Entry 8XMI (electron microscopy, 3.00 A resolution); this record covers chains A and B of the 12 polymer chains in the assembly.

# Chain A (and B)
Protein: Ktr system potassium uptake protein A
From: Bacillus subtilis
Notes: chain B of this document is another copy of the same molecule, construct and numbering; everything in this record applies to it too
UniProt: O32080 (KTRA_BACSU); numbering as in UniProt (aligned over 1-222)
Amino-acid sequence (222 residues; row label = number of the first residue in the row):
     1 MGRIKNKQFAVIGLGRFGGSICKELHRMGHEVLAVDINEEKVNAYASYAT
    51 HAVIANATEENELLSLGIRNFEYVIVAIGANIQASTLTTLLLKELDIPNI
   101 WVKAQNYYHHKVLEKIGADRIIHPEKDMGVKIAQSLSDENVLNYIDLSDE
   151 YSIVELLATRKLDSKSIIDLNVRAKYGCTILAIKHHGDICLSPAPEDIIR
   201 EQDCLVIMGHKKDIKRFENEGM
Unresolved in the structure: 1-6, 222
Bound ions: Na+: E125 (together with ATP) (shared with E125(B) of chain B)
Small-molecule neighbours: ATP (adenosine-5'-triphosphate): I12, G13, L14, G15, R16, F17, G18, D36, I37, N38, K41, A55, N56, A57, T58, A77, I78, G79, A80, N81, A84, K103, E125
Curated features (UniProtKB/Swiss-Prot):
  - binding site (NAD(+)): R16, D36 to N38, N56, A57, I78 to A80, K103 to Q105, H109, E125
Reported in the primary citation:
  - Na+ coordination: E125
  - mutagenesis - E125Q: abolished stability in response to Na+
  - mutagenesis - E125Q: abolished stability in response to Ca2+
  - mutagenesis - E125Q: decreased binding to Ktr system potassium uptake protein B

# How chain A and chain B interact
Pairs across the interface - 90 pairs, chain A then chain B:
  K7(A) - E139(B)
  F9(A) - L136(B)
  R16(A) - G79(B)  hydrogen bond (side chain-backbone)
  R16(A) - K103(B)
  R16(A) - Q105(B)
  R16(A) - E125(B)  salt bridge
  F17(A) - E125(B)
  F17(A) - M128(B)
  F17(A) - G129(B)
  S20(A) - K126(B)  hydrogen bond (side chain-backbone)
  S20(A) - G129(B)
  S20(A) - V130(B)
  I21(A) - G129(B)
  I21(A) - A133(B)  hydrophobic
  I21(A) - L136(B)  hydrophobic
  E24(A) - V130(B)
  E24(A) - A133(B)
  E24(A) - Q134(B)  hydrogen bond
  L25(A) - A133(B)
  L25(A) - L136(B)  hydrophobic
  R27(A) - Q134(B)
  M28(A) - Q134(B)
  M28(A) - S137(B)
  H30(A) - S137(B)  hydrogen bond
  Y73(A) - L136(B)  hydrophobic
  Y73(A) - E139(B)
  I75(A) - L136(B)  hydrophobic
  G79(A) - R16(B)  hydrogen bond (backbone-side chain)
  W101(A) - I132(B)  hydrophobic
  W101(A) - S135(B)
  W101(A) - L136(B)  hydrophobic
  K103(A) - R16(B)
  Q105(A) - R16(B)
  R120(A) - I132(B)
  R120(A) - S135(B)
  P124(A) - M128(B)
  E125(A) - R16(B)  salt bridge
  E125(A) - F17(B)
  E125(A) - E125(B)
  K126(A) - S20(B)  hydrogen bond (backbone-side chain)
  M128(A) - F17(B)
  M128(A) - I122(B)  hydrophobic
  M128(A) - P124(B)
  M128(A) - D127(B)
  M128(A) - M128(B)  hydrophobic
  G129(A) - F17(B)
  G129(A) - S20(B)
  G129(A) - I21(B)
  V130(A) - S20(B)
  V130(A) - E24(B)
  K131(A) - K131(B)
  I132(A) - I21(B)  hydrophobic
  I132(A) - W101(B)  hydrophobic
  I132(A) - R120(B)
  I132(A) - I122(B)  hydrophobic
  A133(A) - E24(B)
  A133(A) - L25(B)
  Q134(A) - E24(B)  hydrogen bond
  Q134(A) - M28(B)
  S135(A) - W101(B)
  S135(A) - R120(B)
  L136(A) - F9(B)
  L136(A) - Y73(B)  hydrophobic
  L136(A) - I75(B)  hydrophobic
  L136(A) - W101(B)  hydrophobic
  S137(A) - K7(B)
  S137(A) - M28(B)
  S137(A) - H30(B)  hydrogen bond
  E139(A) - K7(B)  salt bridge
  N143(A) - I145(B)
  I145(A) - N143(B)
  I145(A) - I145(B)  hydrophobic
  L147(A) - E155(B)
  L147(A) - V206(B)  hydrophobic
  S148(A) - K184(B)
  S148(A) - I189(B)
  Y151(A) - I189(B)  hydrophobic
  Y151(A) - L191(B)  hydrophobic
  E155(A) - L147(B)
  L181(A) - I153(B)  hydrophobic
  L181(A) - L181(B)  hydrophobic
  L181(A) - M208(B)  hydrophobic
  K184(A) - S148(B)
  I189(A) - Y151(B)  hydrophobic
  L191(A) - Y151(B)  hydrophobic
  L191(A) - M208(B)  hydrophobic
  L191(A) - G209(B)
  M208(A) - L181(B)  hydrophobic
  M208(A) - L191(B)  hydrophobic
  G209(A) - L191(B)
Also at the interface, not in a pair above, chain A (53 interface residues in all): A80, A104, I122, D127, Y144, D146, I153, A182, V206
Also at the interface, not in a pair above, chain B (52 interface residues in all): R27, A80, H123, Y144, A182

# In short
53 residues of chain A face 52 of chain B across their interface; the contacts include 8 hydrogen bonds and 3
salt bridges. Polar contacts include R16(A)-E125(B), E139(A)-K7(B) and R16(A)-G79(B). Bound to chain A: ATP.
The paper reports that E125Q of chain A abolishes stability in response to Na+; Na+ coordination by E125(A).
Both chains are Ktr system potassium uptake protein A (Bacillus subtilis). Entry 8XMI (Potassium transporter
KtrAB from Bacillus subtilis in ATP-bound state with addition of EDTA and EGTA, C1 ...) was determined by
electron microscopy together with 8K1S, 8K1T, 8K1U and 8XMH from the same study.
